Entry 7NX5 (X-ray diffraction, 2.50 A resolution); this record covers chains B and C of the 4 polymer chains in the assembly.

# Chain B
Protein: Trans-activator protein BZLF1
Source organism: Epstein-Barr virus (strain B95-8)
Reference sequence: P03206 (BZLF1_EBVB9); residues 175-236 here = UniProt positions 175-236
Sequence (63 residues; each row starts with the number of its first residue):
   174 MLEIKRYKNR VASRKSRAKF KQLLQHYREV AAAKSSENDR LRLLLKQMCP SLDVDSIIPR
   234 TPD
Not modelled in the structure: 174-175
Construct notes: initiating methionine (174); engineered mutation Ser189 (Cys in P03206)
Curated features (UniProtKB/Swiss-Prot):
  - region: Lys178 to Gln195 (Basic motif), Leu196 to Asp228 (Leucine-zipper), Ser229 to Asp236 (Accessory activation domain)
  - site: Ser186 (Recognition of methylation, required for disruption of latency), Arg190 (Recognition of methylation)
  - modified residue: Ser186 (Phosphoserine)
  - mutagenesis: Lys178 to Tyr180 (No effect on homodimerization. Complete loss of interaction with host CEBPA), Tyr180 (Y180E: Complete loss of lytic replication and expression of late gene expression. Reduced capacity to interact with viral DNA and oriLyt), Arg183 (R183E: Reduced capacity to interact with viral DNA and oriLyt), Ser186 (S186A: Complete loss of expression of lytic cycle mRNAs/proteins from the methylated or demethylated form of the viral genome. Loss of binding to BRLF1 promoter ...), Arg187 (R187K: Complete loss of lytic replication and expression of late gene expression. Reduced capacity to interact with viral DNA and oriLyt), Lys188 (K188A: Complete loss of lytic replication and expression of late gene expression. Reduced capacity to interact with viral DNA and oriLyt), Ala204 (A204D: No effect on homodimerization. Weakened interaction with host CEBPA), Ala205 to Ala206 (No effect on homodimerization. No effect on the interaction with host CEBPA), Leu214 (L214R: Complete loss of homodimerization; when associated with R-218), Leu218 (L218R: Complete loss of homodimerization; when associated with R-214)
Reported in the primary citation:
  - binding site for meZRE2 DNA (bottom strand) (chain C): Arg179, Asn182, Arg183, Ser186, Arg187, Lys188, Arg190, Lys192
  - binding site for meZRE2 DNA (top strand): Arg179, Asn182, Arg183, Ser186, Arg187, Lys188, Arg190, Lys192, Lys194
  - conformationally variable residues: Arg190
  - specificity-determining residues: Ser186, Arg190
  - mutagenesis - S186A (2-fold): increased binding to AP-1
  - mutagenesis - S186A, S186T, R190A: decreased binding to ZRE2
  - mutagenesis - N182A, C189S: unchanged binding to meZRE2
  - binding site for meZRE2 DNA (bottom strand): Lys194

# Chain C
Molecule: meZRE2 DNA (bottom strand)
Sequence (19 nucleotides; numbered -10 to 8; the number before each row is that of its first residue; numbers below 1 keep their minus sign (DT-10 is residue -10)):
   -10 TACTTCATCG CTCAGTGCT
Not modelled in the structure: -10 to -9, 8
Modified / non-standard residues: 5CM (5-methyl-2'-deoxy-cytidine-5'-monophosphate) at position -2

# How chain B and chain C interact
Pairs across the interface (11):
  Arg179(B) with DT1(C), phosphate contact; DC2(C), salt bridge to the phosphate
  Asn182(B) with DC2(C), hydrogen bond to the base; DA3(C), base contact
  Arg183(B) with DC0(C), phosphate contact; DT1(C), salt bridge to the phosphate
  Ser186(B) with DT1(C), hydrogen bond to the base
  Arg187(B) with DC0(C), salt bridge to the phosphate
  Arg190(B) with DG-1(C), salt bridge to the phosphate; DC0(C), salt bridge to the phosphate
  Lys194(B) with 5CM_-2(C), salt bridge to the phosphate
Interface residues without a listed pair, chain B (8 interface residues in all): Lys178
Interface residues without a listed pair, chain C (7 interface residues in all): DG4

# Overview
8 residues of chain B face 7 of chain C across their interface, with 2 hydrogen bonds and 6 salt bridges.
Polar pairs include Asn182(B)-DC2(C), Ser186(B)-DT1(C) and Arg179(B)-DC2(C). The paper reports a binding site
for meZRE2 DNA (top strand) at Arg179(B), Asn182(B) and Arg183(B) among others; S186A, S186T and R190A of
chain B reduce binding to ZRE2; 5 substitutions were tested in all.
Here chain B is Trans-activator protein BZLF1 (Epstein-Barr virus (strain B95-8)) and chain C is meZRE2 DNA
(bottom strand). Entry 7NX5 (Crystal structure of the Epstein-Barr Virus protein ZEBRA (BZLF1, Zta) bound to a
methylated DNA duplex) was determined by X-ray diffraction.
